Entry 7C13 (X-ray diffraction, 2.80 A resolution); this record covers chains B and C of the 3 polymer chains in the assembly.

# Chain B (and C)
Molecule: Glutaredoxin
Source organism: Alkaliphilus oremlandii (strain OhILAs)
Notes: chain C of this document is another copy of the same molecule, construct and numbering; everything in this record applies to it too
UniProt: A8MIN3 (A8MIN3_ALKOO); residue numbers follow UniProt; this construct covers 1-76
Sequence (84 residues; each row starts with the number of its first residue):
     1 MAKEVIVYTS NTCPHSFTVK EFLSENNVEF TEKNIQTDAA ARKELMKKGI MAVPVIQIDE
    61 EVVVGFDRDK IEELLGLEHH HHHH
Not modelled in the structure: 1-3, 75-84
Construct notes: engineered mutation Cys-13 (Sec in A8MIN3), Ser-16 (Cys in A8MIN3); expression tag (77-84)
From the paper describing this entry:
  - conformationally variable residues (side-chain flip): Cys-13
  - catalytic residues: Cys-13 (citing earlier work)

# Interface between chain B and chain C
Inter-chain disulfides: Cys-13(B)/Cys-13(C)
Contacting residue pairs (23):
  Asn-11(B) / His-15(C)  hydrogen bond (backbone-side chain)
  Asn-11(B) / Pro-54(C)
  Asn-11(B) / Gly-65(C)
  Asn-11(B) / Phe-66(C)  hydrogen bond (side chain-backbone)
  Thr-12(B) / His-15(C)
  Thr-12(B) / Ala-52(C)
  Thr-12(B) / Val-53(C)
  Thr-12(B) / Val-64(C)
  Thr-12(B) / Gly-65(C)
  Cys-13(B) / Cys-13(C)  disulfide
  Cys-13(B) / Val-53(C)  hydrogen bond (side chain-backbone)
  Pro-14(B) / Ala-52(C)
  Pro-14(B) / Val-53(C)  hydrophobic
  Phe-17(B) / His-15(C)
  Gln-36(B) / Val-64(C)  hydrogen bond (side chain-backbone)
  Gln-36(B) / Gly-65(C)
  Gln-36(B) / Phe-66(C)
  Gln-36(B) / Asp-67(C)
  Arg-42(B) / Asp-67(C)  salt bridge
  Glu-60(B) / Met-46(C)
  Glu-60(B) / Lys-47(C)
  Glu-60(B) / Gly-49(C)
  Val-62(B) / Gly-49(C)
Also at the interface, not in a pair above, chain B (12 interface residues in all): Ser-10, His-15, Asp-59
Also at the interface, not in a pair above, chain C (14 interface residues in all): Pro-14, Met-51
From the paper, about this interface:
  - specific contacts: Cys-13(B)/Cys-13(C) (covalent link)

# In short
12 residues of chain B and 14 residues of chain C are in contact, with 1 disulfide bond, 4 hydrogen bonds and
1 salt bridge. Polar pairs include Arg-42(B)/Asp-67(C), Asn-11(B)/His-15(C) and Asn-11(B)/Phe-66(C). The paper
describes a contact between Cys-13(B) and Cys-13(C). From the paper: the catalytic residue Cys-13(B);
conformational variability at Cys-13(B).
Both chains are Glutaredoxin (Alkaliphilus oremlandii (strain OhILAs)). Entry 7C13 (beta1 domain-swapped
structure of monothiol cGrx1(C16S)) was determined by X-ray diffraction, deposited together with 7C10.
